PDB entry 3RTD | X-ray diffraction, 2.30 A resolution | chains A and B

[Chain A]
Molecule: Putative uncharacterized protein
From: Thermotoga maritima
Notes: EC 4.2.1.93
Reference sequence: Q9X024 (Q9X024_THEMA); residues 1-490 here = UniProt positions 1-490
Chain sequence (502 residues; numbered -11 to 490; the number before each row is that of its first residue; numbers below 1 keep their minus sign (Met-11 is residue -11)):
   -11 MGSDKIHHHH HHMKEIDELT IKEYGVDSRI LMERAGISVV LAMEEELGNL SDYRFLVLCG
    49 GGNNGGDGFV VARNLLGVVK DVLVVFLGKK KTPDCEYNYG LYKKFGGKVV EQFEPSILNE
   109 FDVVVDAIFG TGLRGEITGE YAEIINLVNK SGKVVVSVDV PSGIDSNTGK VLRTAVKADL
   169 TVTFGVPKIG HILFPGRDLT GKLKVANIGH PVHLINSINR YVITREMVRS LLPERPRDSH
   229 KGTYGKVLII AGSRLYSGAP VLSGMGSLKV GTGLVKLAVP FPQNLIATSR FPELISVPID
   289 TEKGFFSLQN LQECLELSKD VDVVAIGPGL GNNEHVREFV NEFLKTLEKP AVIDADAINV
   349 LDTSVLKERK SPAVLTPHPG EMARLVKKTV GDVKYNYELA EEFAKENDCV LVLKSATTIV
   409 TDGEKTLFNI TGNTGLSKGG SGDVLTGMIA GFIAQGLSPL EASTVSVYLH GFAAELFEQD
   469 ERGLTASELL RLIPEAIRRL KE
Not modelled in the structure: -11 to 0, 490
Sequence notes: expression tag (-11 to 0)
Bound ions: K+: Asn52, Asp114, Phe117, Val146, Val148, Ser150
Residues lining bound ligands:
  - ADP (adenosine-5'-diphosphate): Arg225, Ser227, His228, Lys229, His366, Lys402, Ser403, Ala404, Thr406, Thr419, Gly420, Asn421, Thr422, Leu424, Ser425, Lys426, Gly427, Gly428, Ser429, Gly430, Asp431, Leu433, His458
  - NADH (NAI; 1,4-dihydronicotinamide adenine dinucleotide): Asp5, Gly49, Gly50, Asn51, Asn52, Gly53, Asp55, Lys78, Thr80, Phe117, Gly118, Thr119, Gly120, Leu121, Arg122, Gly123, Glu124, Ile125, Tyr129, Val146, Asp147, Phe172
  - NAX (beta-6-hydroxy-1,4,5,6-tetrhydronicotinamide adenine dinucleotide): His228, Lys229, Lys234, Tyr244, Gly246, Ala247, Leu250, Leu262, Pro280, Glu281, Leu282, Ile283, Gly315, Pro316, Gly317, Leu318, Ala343, Asp344, Asn347, His366, Pro367, Gly368, Glu369, Arg372, Val378, Gly427, Gly428, Asp431
Curated features (UniProtKB/Swiss-Prot):
  - region: Asn51 to Asp55 (NADPHX 1), Gly118 to Glu124 (NADPHX 1), His366 to Arg372 (NADPHX 2)
  - binding site (K(+)): Asn52, Asp114, Ser150
  - binding site ((6S)-NADPHX): Tyr129, Asp147, Gly317, Asp431
  - binding site (ADP): Lys402 to Thr406, Asn421 to Gly430

[Chain B]
Molecule: Unknown peptide, probably from expression host
From: Escherichia coli
Chain sequence (7 residues; numbered 1 to 7; the number before each row is that of its first residue):
     1 AAWLFEA

[How chain A and chain B interact]
Residue-residue contacts (14):
  Arg22(A) with Trp3(B)
  Ser26(A) with Phe5(B)
  Leu29(A) with Leu4(B), hydrophobic
  Ala30(A) with Phe5(B), hydrophobic
  Glu33(A) with Phe5(B)
  Lys192(A) with Phe5(B); Glu6(B)
  Val193(A) with Leu4(B); Phe5(B); Glu6(B), hydrogen bond (backbone-backbone)
  Ala194(A) with Leu4(B); Phe5(B), hydrophobic
  Asn195(A) with Trp3(B), hydrogen bond (side chain-backbone); Leu4(B), hydrogen bond (backbone-backbone)
Interface residues without a listed pair, chain A (11 interface residues in all): Val170, Leu191
Interface residues without a listed pair, chain B (5 interface residues in all): Ala7

[In short]
The interface between chain A and chain B involves 11 residues on one side and 5 on the other; the contacts
include 3 hydrogen bonds. Polar contacts include Asn195(A)-Trp3(B), Val193(A)-Glu6(B) and Asn195(A)-Leu4(B).
Ligands of chain A: NADH, ADP and compound NAX.
Chain A is Putative uncharacterized protein (Thermotoga maritima) and chain B is Unknown peptide, probably
from expression host (Escherichia coli); the structure, Crystal structure of tm0922, a fusion of a domain of
unknown function and ADP/ATP-dependent NAD(P)H-hydrate dehydratase ..., was determined by X-ray diffraction
together with 3RRE, 3RRF, 3RRJ, 3RS8, 3RS9, 3RSF and 12 further entries from the same study.
